PDB entry 7PY0 | electron microscopy, 4.50 A resolution (low resolution: residue-level contacts below are approximate; hydrogen-bond / salt-bridge calls are withheld) | chains N and C of the 9 polymer chains in the assembly

== Chain N ==
Molecule: ntDNA
Sequence (39 nucleotides; numbered 1 to 39; the number before each row is that of its first residue):
     1 GGTCAGTACGTCCTATCGATCTTCGGAAGAGATTCAGAG
Disordered / not traced: 1-5, 14-17

== Chain C ==
Molecule: DNA-directed RNA polymerase subunit beta
From: Escherichia coli
Notes: EC 2.7.7.6
Reference sequence: P0A8V4 (RPOB_ECO57); residue numbers follow UniProt; this construct covers 1-1342
Chain sequence (1342 residues; each row starts with the number of its first residue):
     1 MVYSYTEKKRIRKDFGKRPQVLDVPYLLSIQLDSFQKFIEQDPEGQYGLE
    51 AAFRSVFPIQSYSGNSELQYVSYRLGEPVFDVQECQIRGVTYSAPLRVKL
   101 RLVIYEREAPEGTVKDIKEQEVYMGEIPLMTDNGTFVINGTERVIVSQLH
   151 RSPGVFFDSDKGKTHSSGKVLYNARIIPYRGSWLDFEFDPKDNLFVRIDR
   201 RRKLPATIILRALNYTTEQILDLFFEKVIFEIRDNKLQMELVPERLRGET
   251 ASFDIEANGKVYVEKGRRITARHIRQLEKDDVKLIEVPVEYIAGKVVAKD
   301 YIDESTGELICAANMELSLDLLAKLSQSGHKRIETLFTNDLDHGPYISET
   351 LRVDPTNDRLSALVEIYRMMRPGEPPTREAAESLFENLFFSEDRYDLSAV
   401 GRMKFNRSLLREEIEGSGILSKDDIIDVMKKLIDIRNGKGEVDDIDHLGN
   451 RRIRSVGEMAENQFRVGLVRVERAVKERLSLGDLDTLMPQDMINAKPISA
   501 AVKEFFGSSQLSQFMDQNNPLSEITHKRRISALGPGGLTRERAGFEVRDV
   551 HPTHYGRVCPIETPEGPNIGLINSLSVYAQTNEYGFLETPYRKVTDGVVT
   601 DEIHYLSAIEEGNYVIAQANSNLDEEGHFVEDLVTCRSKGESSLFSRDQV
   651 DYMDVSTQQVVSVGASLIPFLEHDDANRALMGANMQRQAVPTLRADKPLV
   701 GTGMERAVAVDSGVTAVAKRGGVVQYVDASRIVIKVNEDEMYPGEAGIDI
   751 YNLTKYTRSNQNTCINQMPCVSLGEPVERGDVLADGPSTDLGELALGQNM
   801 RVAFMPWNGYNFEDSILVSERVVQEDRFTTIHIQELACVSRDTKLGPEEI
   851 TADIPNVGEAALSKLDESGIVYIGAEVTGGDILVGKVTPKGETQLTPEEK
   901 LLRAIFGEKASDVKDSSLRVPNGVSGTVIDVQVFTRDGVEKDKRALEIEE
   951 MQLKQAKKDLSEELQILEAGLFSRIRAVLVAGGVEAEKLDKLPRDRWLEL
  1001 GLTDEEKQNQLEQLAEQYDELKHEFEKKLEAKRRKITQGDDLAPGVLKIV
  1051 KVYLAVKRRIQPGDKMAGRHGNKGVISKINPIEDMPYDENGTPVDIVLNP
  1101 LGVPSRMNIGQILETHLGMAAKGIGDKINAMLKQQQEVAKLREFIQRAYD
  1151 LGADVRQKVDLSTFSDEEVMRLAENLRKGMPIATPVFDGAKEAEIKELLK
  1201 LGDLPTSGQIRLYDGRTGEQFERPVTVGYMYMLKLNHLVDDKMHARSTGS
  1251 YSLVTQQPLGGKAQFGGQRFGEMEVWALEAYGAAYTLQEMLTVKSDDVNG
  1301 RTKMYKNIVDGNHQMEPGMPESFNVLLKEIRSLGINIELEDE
Disordered / not traced: 1, 908-911
Swiss-Prot annotation at these positions:
  - modified residue (N6-acetyllysine): Lys1022, Lys1200

== Chain N / chain C interface ==
Pairs across the interface (9; chain N residue first):
  DC21(N) - Asp199(C)
  DT22(N) - Gly181(C)
  DT22(N) - Trp183(C)
  DT22(N) - Asp199(C)
  DT23(N) - Arg151(C)
  DT23(N) - Trp183(C)
  DT23(N) - Gly536(C)
  DT23(N) - Gly537(C)
  DC24(N) - Arg542(C)
Interface residues without a listed pair, chain N (6 interface residues in all): DA19, DT20
Interface residues without a listed pair, chain C (15 interface residues in all): Arg175, Ser182, Arg200, Arg371, Arg394, Arg473, Leu538, Glu541

== Summary ==
The interface between chain N and chain C involves 6 residues on one side and 15 on the other.
Chain N is ntDNA and chain C is DNA-directed RNA polymerase subunit beta (Escherichia coli); the structure,
CryoEM structure of E.coli RNA polymerase elongation complex bound to NusG (NusG-EC in more-swiveled
conformation), was determined by electron microscopy, deposited together with 7PY1, 7PY3, 7PY5, 7PY6, 7PY7,
7PY8 and 4 further entries.
